PDB entry 1FYZ | X-ray diffraction, 2.15 A resolution | chains A and C of the 6 polymer chains in the assembly

== Chain A ==
Protein: Methane monooxygenase component A, alpha chain
Source organism: Methylococcus capsulatus
Notes: EC 1.14.13.25
Reference sequence: P22869 (MEMA_METCA); numbering as in UniProt (aligned over 1-527)
Sequence (527 residues; numbered 1 to 527; the number before each row is that of its first residue):
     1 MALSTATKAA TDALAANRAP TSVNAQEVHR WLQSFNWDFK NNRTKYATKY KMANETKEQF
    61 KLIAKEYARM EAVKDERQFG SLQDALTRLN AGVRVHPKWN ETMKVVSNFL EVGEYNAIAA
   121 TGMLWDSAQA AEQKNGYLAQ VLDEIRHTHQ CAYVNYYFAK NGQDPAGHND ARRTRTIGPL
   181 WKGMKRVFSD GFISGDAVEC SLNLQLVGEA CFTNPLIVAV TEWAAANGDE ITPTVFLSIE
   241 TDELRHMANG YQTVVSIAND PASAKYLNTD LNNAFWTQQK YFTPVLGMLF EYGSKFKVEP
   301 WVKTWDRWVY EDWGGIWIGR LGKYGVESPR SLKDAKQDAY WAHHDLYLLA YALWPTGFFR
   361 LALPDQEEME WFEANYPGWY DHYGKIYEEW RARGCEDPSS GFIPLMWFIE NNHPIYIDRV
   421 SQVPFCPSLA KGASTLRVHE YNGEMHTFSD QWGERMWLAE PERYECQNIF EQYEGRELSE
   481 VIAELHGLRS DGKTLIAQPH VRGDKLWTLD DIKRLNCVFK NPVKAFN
Not modelled in the structure: 1-16
Bound ions: Fe2+ site 1: Glu114, Glu144, His147, Glu243; Fe2+ site 2: Glu144, Glu209, Glu243, His246; Ca2+ near Asn527 (its only coordinating residue here)
Swiss-Prot annotation at these positions:
  - active site: Cys151
  - binding site (Fe cation): Glu114, Glu144, His147, Glu209, Glu243, His246

== Chain C ==
Protein: Methane monooxygenase component A, beta chain
Source organism: Methylococcus capsulatus
Notes: EC 1.14.13.25
Reference sequence: P18798 (MEMB_METCA); residues 1-389 here = UniProt positions 1-389
Sequence (389 residues; numbered 1 to 389; the number before each row is that of its first residue):
     1 MSMLGERRRG LTDPEMAAVI LKALPEAPLD GNNKMGYFVT PRWKRLTEYE ALTVYAQPNA
    61 DWIAGGLDWG DWTQKFHGGR PSWGNETTEL RTVDWFKHRD PLRRWHAPYV KDKAEEWRYT
   121 DRFLQGYSAD GQIRAMNPTW RDEFINRYWG AFLFNEYGLF NAHSQGAREA LSDVTRVSLA
   181 FWGFDKIDIA QMIQLERGFL AKIVPGFDES TAVPKAEWTN GEVYKSARLA VEGLWQEVFD
   241 WNESAFSVHA VYDALFGQFV RREFFQRLAP RFGDNLTPFF INQAQTYFQI AKQGVQDLYY
   301 NCLGDDPEFS DYNRTVMRNW TGKWLEPTIA ALRDFMGLFA KLPAGTTDKE EITASLYRVV
   361 DDWIEDYASR IDFKADRDQI VKAVLAGLK
Not modelled in the structure: 1
Construct notes: conflict Arg370 (Ala in P18798)
Bound ions: Ca2+ site 1 near Glu222 (its only coordinating residue here); Ca2+ site 2 near Asp348 (its only coordinating residue here)

== How chain A and chain C interact ==
Contacting residue pairs - 246 pairs, chain A then chain C:
  Arg18(A) - Ser128(C)
  Arg18(A) - Ala129(C)  hydrogen bond (side chain-backbone)
  Arg18(A) - Asp130(C)
  Arg18(A) - Gly131(C)
  Arg18(A) - Arg134(C)
  Ala19(A) - Ser128(C)
  Pro20(A) - Gln125(C)
  Pro20(A) - Ser128(C)
  Pro20(A) - Ala129(C)  hydrophobic
  Thr21(A) - Leu124(C)
  Thr21(A) - Gln125(C)  hydrogen bond (backbone-backbone)
  Thr21(A) - Ser128(C)  hydrogen bond (backbone-side chain)
  Thr21(A) - Phe199(C)
  Thr21(A) - Lys202(C)
  Thr21(A) - Ile203(C)
  Ser22(A) - Asp121(C)  hydrogen bond
  Ser22(A) - Leu124(C)
  Ser22(A) - Gln125(C)
  Ser22(A) - Lys202(C)  hydrogen bond (backbone-side chain)
  Val23(A) - Trp117(C)
  Val23(A) - Leu195(C)  hydrophobic
  Val23(A) - Gly198(C)
  Val23(A) - Phe199(C)  hydrophobic
  Glu27(A) - Lys202(C)  salt bridge
  Val28(A) - Gln191(C)
  Val28(A) - Gln194(C)
  Val28(A) - Leu195(C)  hydrophobic
  Trp31(A) - Gln194(C)
  Trp31(A) - Glu209(C)  hydrogen bond
  Trp31(A) - Ser210(C)
  Trp31(A) - Thr211(C)
  Leu32(A) - Gln191(C)
  Ser34(A) - Phe154(C)
  Ser34(A) - Thr211(C)  hydrogen bond
  Ser34(A) - Lys215(C)  hydrogen bond (backbone-side chain)
  Phe35(A) - Leu153(C)  hydrophobic
  Phe35(A) - Phe154(C)
  Phe35(A) - Tyr157(C)
  Asn36(A) - Tyr157(C)
  Asn36(A) - Lys215(C)  hydrogen bond (backbone-side chain)
  Asn36(A) - Trp235(C)
  Trp37(A) - Phe154(C)
  Trp37(A) - Trp218(C)
  Trp37(A) - Thr219(C)
  Trp37(A) - Arg228(C)
  Trp37(A) - Glu232(C)  hydrogen bond
  Phe39(A) - Glu232(C)
  Phe39(A) - Trp235(C)  hydrophobic
  Phe39(A) - Gln236(C)
  Asn41(A) - Gln236(C)
  Asn41(A) - Glu237(C)
  Asn42(A) - Trp235(C)
  Asn42(A) - Gln236(C)  hydrogen bond
  Arg43(A) - Gln236(C)  hydrogen bond (side chain-backbone)
  Arg43(A) - Phe239(C)
  Lys45(A) - Gln165(C)  hydrogen bond
  Lys45(A) - Trp235(C)  hydrogen bond (side chain-backbone)
  Lys45(A) - Gln236(C)
  Lys45(A) - Val238(C)  hydrogen bond (side chain-backbone)
  Lys45(A) - Phe239(C)
  Tyr46(A) - Arg80(C)
  Tyr46(A) - Gln165(C)
  Tyr46(A) - Arg168(C)
  Tyr46(A) - Glu169(C)  hydrogen bond
  Ile63(A) - Gln191(C)
  Ala64(A) - Lys113(C)
  Ala64(A) - Phe184(C)  hydrophobic
  Ala64(A) - Asp188(C)
  Ala64(A) - Gln191(C)  hydrogen bond (backbone-side chain)
  Lys65(A) - Lys113(C)
  Lys65(A) - Glu116(C)
  Lys65(A) - Trp117(C)
  Lys65(A) - Asp188(C)  salt bridge
  Lys65(A) - Met192(C)
  Lys65(A) - Gln283(C)  hydrogen bond
  Lys65(A) - Tyr287(C)  hydrogen bond
  Glu66(A) - Trp117(C)  hydrogen bond
  Tyr67(A) - His106(C)  hydrogen bond
  Tyr67(A) - Phe184(C)  hydrophobic
  Ala68(A) - Val110(C)
  Ala68(A) - Lys113(C)
  Ala68(A) - Ala114(C)
  Arg69(A) - Ala114(C)
  Arg69(A) - Trp117(C)
  Ala72(A) - Val110(C)
  Ala72(A) - Ala114(C)  hydrophobic
  Asp75(A) - Ala107(C)
  Asp75(A) - Val110(C)
  Phe79(A) - Trp105(C)  hydrophobic
  Phe79(A) - Ala107(C)  hydrophobic
  Val93(A) - Leu24(C)
  Arg94(A) - Leu11(C)
  Arg94(A) - Ile20(C)
  Arg94(A) - Leu21(C)
  Val95(A) - Ile20(C)
  Val95(A) - Leu24(C)
  His96(A) - Ile20(C)
  Pro97(A) - Ala23(C)
  Glu111(A) - Ala56(C)
  Val112(A) - Pro58(C)  hydrophobic
  Tyr115(A) - Gln57(C)  hydrogen bond
  Tyr115(A) - Trp83(C)  hydrophobic
  Tyr115(A) - Ser172(C)  hydrogen bond (side chain-backbone)
  Tyr115(A) - Asp173(C)  hydrogen bond (side chain-backbone)
  Tyr115(A) - Arg176(C)  hydrogen bond
  Asn116(A) - Pro58(C)
  Asn116(A) - Trp83(C)
  Ile118(A) - Arg176(C)
  Ala119(A) - Trp83(C)  hydrophobic
  Ala119(A) - Ala167(C)
  Ala119(A) - Arg168(C)
  Ala119(A) - Arg176(C)
  Gly122(A) - Ser164(C)
  Met123(A) - Phe76(C)  hydrophobic
  Met123(A) - Arg168(C)
  Trp125(A) - Phe160(C)  hydrophobic
  Trp125(A) - Asn161(C)
  Trp125(A) - His163(C)
  Trp125(A) - Ser164(C)
  Trp125(A) - Ala167(C)  hydrophobic
  Asp126(A) - Ser164(C)  hydrogen bond
  Asp126(A) - Gln165(C)
  Ala131(A) - Tyr157(C)
  Lys134(A) - Tyr157(C)
  Lys134(A) - Asn161(C)
  Leu138(A) - Phe160(C)  hydrophobic
  Leu138(A) - Phe184(C)  hydrophobic
  Leu142(A) - His106(C)  hydrogen bond (backbone-side chain)
  Leu142(A) - Phe181(C)  hydrophobic
  Leu142(A) - Phe184(C)  hydrophobic
  Ile145(A) - His106(C)
  Ile145(A) - Ala180(C)  hydrophobic
  Arg146(A) - His106(C)
  His149(A) - Leu52(C)
  His149(A) - Thr53(C)  hydrogen bond
  His149(A) - Trp105(C)
  His149(A) - His106(C)  hydrogen bond (side chain-backbone)
  Ala152(A) - Met35(C)
  Ala152(A) - Leu52(C)
  Tyr153(A) - Glu48(C)
  Tyr153(A) - Leu52(C)
  Tyr156(A) - Met35(C)  hydrophobic
  Tyr156(A) - Glu48(C)
  Tyr156(A) - Ala51(C)  hydrophobic
  Tyr156(A) - Leu52(C)  hydrophobic
  Ala159(A) - Asn33(C)
  Lys160(A) - Asn33(C)  hydrogen bond (backbone-backbone)
  Gly162(A) - Pro28(C)
  Gln163(A) - Leu24(C)
  Gln163(A) - Pro25(C)
  Gln163(A) - Pro28(C)
  Gln163(A) - Leu29(C)  hydrogen bond (backbone-backbone)
  Asp164(A) - Leu29(C)
  Pro165(A) - Asp30(C)
  Pro165(A) - Asn32(C)
  Pro165(A) - Asn33(C)
  Ala166(A) - Asp30(C)
  His168(A) - Met35(C)
  Asn169(A) - Asn32(C)  hydrogen bond (side chain-backbone)
  Asn169(A) - Lys34(C)
  Asn169(A) - Met35(C)
  Asn169(A) - Gly36(C)  hydrogen bond (backbone-backbone)
  Asn169(A) - Tyr37(C)
  Asn169(A) - Phe38(C)
  Asp170(A) - Tyr37(C)  hydrogen bond
  Asp170(A) - Phe38(C)
  Arg172(A) - Met35(C)
  Arg172(A) - Ala51(C)  hydrogen bond (side chain-backbone)
  Arg172(A) - Leu52(C)  hydrogen bond (side chain-backbone)
  Arg172(A) - Thr53(C)
  Arg172(A) - Val54(C)  hydrogen bond (side chain-backbone)
  Arg172(A) - Tyr55(C)
  Arg172(A) - Ala56(C)
  Arg173(A) - Tyr37(C)  hydrogen bond
  Arg173(A) - Phe38(C)
  Arg173(A) - Leu67(C)
  Arg175(A) - Tyr55(C)
  Arg175(A) - Ala56(C)
  Arg175(A) - Pro58(C)
  Thr176(A) - Asp68(C)
  Thr176(A) - Trp69(C)  hydrogen bond (backbone-side chain)
  Trp181(A) - Pro58(C)  hydrophobic
  Trp181(A) - Asp68(C)  hydrogen bond
  Lys182(A) - Trp69(C)  hydrogen bond (side chain-backbone)
  Lys182(A) - Thr73(C)
  Lys185(A) - Asp68(C)  salt bridge
  Lys185(A) - Thr73(C)
  Arg186(A) - Thr73(C)  hydrogen bond (backbone-side chain)
  Arg186(A) - Gln74(C)  hydrogen bond
  Asp190(A) - Trp72(C)
  Asp190(A) - Thr73(C)  hydrogen bond
  Asp190(A) - Gln74(C)
  Asp190(A) - Ser82(C)  hydrogen bond
  Gly191(A) - Gln74(C)
  Ile193(A) - Phe76(C)
  Ile193(A) - Ser82(C)
  Ile193(A) - Trp83(C)
  Ile193(A) - Arg168(C)  hydrogen bond (backbone-side chain)
  Ser194(A) - Gln74(C)  hydrogen bond (backbone-side chain)
  Ser194(A) - Lys75(C)
  Ser194(A) - Phe76(C)
  Ser194(A) - Ser82(C)  hydrogen bond
  Gly195(A) - Phe76(C)
  Glu222(A) - Arg7(C)  salt bridge
  Ala225(A) - Arg9(C)
  Ala225(A) - Gly10(C)  hydrogen bond (backbone-backbone)
  Ala226(A) - Gly10(C)
  Ala226(A) - Met16(C)
  Asn227(A) - Ile20(C)
  Gly228(A) - Gly10(C)
  Gly228(A) - Leu11(C)
  Gly228(A) - Ile20(C)
  Glu230(A) - Arg9(C)  salt bridge
  Glu230(A) - Leu11(C)
  Phe296(A) - Met16(C)  hydrophobic
  Phe296(A) - Val19(C)  hydrophobic
  Arg360(A) - Leu29(C)
  Gln422(A) - Thr73(C)
  Glu460(A) - His77(C)  salt bridge
  Glu462(A) - Lys75(C)
  Glu462(A) - His77(C)
  Glu462(A) - Gly78(C)  hydrogen bond (side chain-backbone)
  Glu462(A) - Gly79(C)
  Arg463(A) - Thr73(C)
  Arg463(A) - Gln74(C)
  Arg463(A) - Lys75(C)  hydrogen bond (side chain-backbone)
  Arg463(A) - Phe76(C)
  Arg463(A) - His77(C)  hydrogen bond
  Tyr464(A) - Thr73(C)
  Tyr464(A) - Gln74(C)  hydrogen bond
  Glu465(A) - Lys75(C)  salt bridge
  Cys466(A) - Asp71(C)
  Cys466(A) - Trp72(C)
  Cys466(A) - Thr73(C)
  Gln467(A) - Trp69(C)
  Gln467(A) - Gly70(C)
  Gln467(A) - Asp71(C)  hydrogen bond (side chain-backbone)
  Asn468(A) - Trp69(C)
  Ile469(A) - Trp69(C)  hydrophobic
  Gln472(A) - Trp69(C)
  Tyr473(A) - Trp69(C)  hydrogen bond
  Arg489(A) - Leu29(C)  hydrogen bond (side chain-backbone)
  Arg489(A) - Asp30(C)
  Ser490(A) - Asp30(C)  hydrogen bond
  Ser490(A) - Asn32(C)
  Gly503(A) - Leu29(C)
Interface residues without a listed pair, chain A (115 interface residues in all): Ala25, Asp38, Leu62, Glu71, Ala91, Asn135, Thr148, Asn155, Ser189, Glu199, Lys295, Val420, Leu485, Arg502
Interface residues without a listed pair, chain C (116 interface residues in all): Arg8, Ala27, Gly31, Pro81, Tyr109, Lys111, Arg118, Thr120, Gly158, Val177, Ile187, Ala190, Val231

== Summary ==
Chain A and chain C form an interface of 115 and 116 residues respectively; the contacts include 57 hydrogen
bonds and 7 salt bridges. Among the polar pairs are Glu27(A)-Lys202(C), Lys65(A)-Asp188(C) and
Lys185(A)-Asp68(C).
Here chain A is Methane monooxygenase component A, alpha chain and chain C is Methane monooxygenase component
A, beta chain, both from Methylococcus capsulatus. Entry 1FYZ (Methane monooxygenase hydroxylase, form II
reduced by soaking) was determined by X-ray diffraction (same publication as 1FZ0, 1FZ1, 1FZ2, 1FZ3, 1FZ4 and
1FZ5).
